8TSP - chains A and B; structure by electron microscopy, 3.90 A resolution.

== Chain A (and B) ==
Protein: ATP-binding transport protein MsbA
Source organism: Escherichia coli
Notes: EC 3.6.3.-; chain B of this document is another copy of the same molecule, construct and numbering; everything in this record applies to it too
Reference sequence: C3TGA2 (C3TGA2_ECOLX); residues 2-582 here = UniProt positions 2-582
Chain sequence (583 residues; each row starts with the number of its first residue; numbering starts at 0):
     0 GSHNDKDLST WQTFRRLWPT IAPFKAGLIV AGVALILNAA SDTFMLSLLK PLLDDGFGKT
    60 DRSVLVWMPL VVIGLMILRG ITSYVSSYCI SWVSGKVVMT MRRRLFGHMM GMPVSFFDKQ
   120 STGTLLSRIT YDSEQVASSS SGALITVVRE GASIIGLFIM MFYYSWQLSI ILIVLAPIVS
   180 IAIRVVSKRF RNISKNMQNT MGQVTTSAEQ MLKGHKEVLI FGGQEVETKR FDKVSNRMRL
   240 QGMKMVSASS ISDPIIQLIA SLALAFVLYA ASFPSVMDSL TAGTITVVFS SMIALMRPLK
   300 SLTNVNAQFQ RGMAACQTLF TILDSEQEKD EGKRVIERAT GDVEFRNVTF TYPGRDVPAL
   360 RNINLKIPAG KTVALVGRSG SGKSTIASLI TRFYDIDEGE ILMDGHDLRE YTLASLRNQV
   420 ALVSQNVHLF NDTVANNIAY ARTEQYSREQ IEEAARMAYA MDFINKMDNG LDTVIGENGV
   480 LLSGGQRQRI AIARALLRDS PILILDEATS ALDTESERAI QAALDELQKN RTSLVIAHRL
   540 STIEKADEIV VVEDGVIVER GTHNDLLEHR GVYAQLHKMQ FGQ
Not modelled in the structure: 0-6, 580-582
Construct notes: expression tag (0-1)

== How chain A and chain B interact ==
Pairs across the interface (161):
  Leu-51(A) with Leu-267(B), hydrophobic
  Leu-52(A) with Ala-281(B)
  Phe-56(A) with Ile-284(B), hydrophobic
  Lys-58(A) with Met-276(B)
  Thr-59(A) with Met-276(B)
  Asp-60(A) with Ala-270(B); Ser-271(B); Met-276(B)
  Leu-64(A) with Leu-267(B); Ala-270(B); Ser-271(B)
  Val-65(A) with Ser-271(B)
  Pro-68(A) with Ala-264(B)
  Ile-72(A) with Leu-261(B), hydrophobic; Ala-264(B), hydrophobic
  Met-75(A) with Gln-256(B); Leu-257(B), hydrophobic; Ser-260(B)
  Gly-79(A) with Pro-253(B)
  Tyr-83(A) with Ser-249(B)
  Ser-86(A) with Val-245(B); Ser-249(B), hydrogen bond
  Ser-90(A) with Met-242(B); Val-245(B)
  Trp-91(A) with Met-242(B)
  Gly-94(A) with Arg-238(B)
  Lys-95(A) with Arg-238(B)
  Met-98(A) with Ser-234(B)
  Arg-101(A) with Phe-230(B); Met-237(B)
  Arg-102(A) with Phe-230(B); Asp-231(B), salt bridge; Ser-234(B)
  Phe-105(A) with Met-210(B), hydrophobic; Glu-226(B); Phe-230(B), hydrophobic
  Met-109(A) with Leu-211(B), hydrophobic; His-214(B); Val-217(B), hydrophobic; Leu-218(B); Gln-223(B)
  Met-111(A) with His-214(B)
  Val-113(A) with His-214(B); Lys-215(B)
  Phe-116(A) with His-214(B); Lys-215(B)
  Thr-121(A) with Glu-208(B); Leu-211(B); Lys-212(B)
  Leu-124(A) with Leu-211(B), hydrophobic
  Leu-125(A) with Thr-204(B); Ala-207(B), hydrophobic; Glu-208(B); Leu-211(B)
  Ile-128(A) with Leu-211(B), hydrophobic
  Thr-129(A) with Met-237(B)
  Thr-204(A) with Leu-125(B)
  Thr-205(A) with Asn-477(B)
  Ser-206(A) with Asn-430(B)
  Ala-207(A) with Leu-125(B), hydrophobic
  Glu-208(A) with Thr-121(B), hydrogen bond; Leu-125(B)
  Gln-209(A) with His-427(B), hydrogen bond; Asn-430(B), hydrogen bond; Glu-476(B)
  Met-210(A) with Phe-105(B), hydrophobic
  Leu-211(A) with Met-109(B), hydrophobic; Phe-116(B), hydrophobic; Thr-121(B); Leu-124(B), hydrophobic; Leu-125(B)
  Lys-212(A) with Thr-121(B); His-427(B)
  Gly-213(A) with His-427(B)
  His-214(A) with Met-111(B); Val-113(B); Phe-116(B)
  Lys-215(A) with Val-113(B); Phe-116(B); Phe-392(B)
  Glu-216(A) with Leu-421(B); His-427(B); Phe-429(B)
  Val-217(A) with Met-109(B), hydrophobic; Tyr-439(B)
  Leu-218(A) with Met-109(B); Glu-327(B); Arg-416(B)
  Ile-219(A) with Phe-392(B), hydrophobic; Arg-416(B); Val-419(B); Leu-421(B), hydrophobic
  Phe-220(A) with Tyr-439(B), hydrophobic; Arg-493(B); Arg-497(B)
  Gly-221(A) with Ala-440(B); Arg-497(B)
  Gly-222(A) with Ala-440(B)
  Glu-226(A) with Phe-105(B); Phe-429(B); Tyr-439(B)
  Arg-229(A) with Asn-430(B); Asp-431(B), salt bridge
  Phe-230(A) with Arg-101(B); Phe-105(B), hydrophobic
  Asp-231(A) with Arg-102(B), salt bridge
  Ser-234(A) with Met-98(B); Arg-102(B)
  Met-237(A) with Arg-101(B); Thr-129(B)
  Arg-238(A) with Gly-94(B); Lys-95(B)
  Met-242(A) with Ser-90(B), hydrogen bond; Trp-91(B)
  Val-245(A) with Ser-86(B); Ser-90(B)
  Ser-249(A) with Tyr-83(B); Ser-86(B), hydrogen bond
  Pro-253(A) with Gly-79(B)
  Gln-256(A) with Met-75(B)
  Leu-257(A) with Ile-76(B), hydrophobic
  Ser-260(A) with Met-75(B), hydrogen bond
  Leu-261(A) with Ile-72(B), hydrophobic
  Ala-264(A) with Pro-68(B); Ile-72(B), hydrophobic
  Leu-267(A) with Phe-56(B), hydrophobic
  Ala-270(A) with Leu-64(B)
  Ser-271(A) with Asp-60(B); Leu-64(B)
  Met-276(A) with Lys-58(B); Thr-59(B); Asp-60(B)
  Leu-279(A) with Phe-56(B), hydrophobic
  Ala-281(A) with Leu-52(B)
  Ile-284(A) with Phe-56(B), hydrophobic
  Glu-327(A) with Leu-218(B)
  Phe-392(A) with Lys-215(B); Ile-219(B), hydrophobic
  Arg-416(A) with Leu-218(B); Ile-219(B)
  Asn-417(A) with Gly-221(B)
  Val-419(A) with Ile-219(B)
  Leu-421(A) with Glu-216(B); Ile-219(B), hydrophobic
  His-427(A) with Gln-209(B), hydrogen bond; Lys-212(B); Gly-213(B); Glu-216(B)
  Phe-429(A) with Glu-226(B)
  Asn-430(A) with Gln-209(B), hydrogen bond
  Asp-431(A) with Arg-229(B), salt bridge
  Tyr-439(A) with Val-217(B); Phe-220(B), hydrophobic; Glu-226(B)
  Ala-440(A) with Gly-221(B); Gly-222(B)
  Glu-476(A) with Gln-209(B)
  Asn-477(A) with Thr-205(B)
  Arg-493(A) with Phe-220(B)
  Arg-497(A) with Phe-220(B); Gly-221(B)
Other interface residues (no listed pair), chain A (101 interface residues in all): Val-71, Ile-76, Tyr-87, Pro-112, Asp-117, Gln-223, Thr-227, Asn-235, Gly-241, Ser-246, Leu-263, Thr-285
Other interface residues (no listed pair), chain B (102 interface residues in all): Leu-51, Val-65, Val-71, Tyr-87, Pro-112, Asp-117, Ile-128, Ser-206, Thr-227, Asn-235, Ser-246, Leu-263, Leu-279, Thr-280, Thr-285, Thr-390, Asn-417

== Summary ==
The interface between chain A and chain B involves 101 residues on one side and 102 on the other, with 9
hydrogen bonds and 4 salt bridges. Polar contacts include Arg-102(A)/Asp-231(B), Arg-229(A)/Asp-431(B) and
Ser-86(A)/Ser-249(B).
Both chains are ATP-binding transport protein MsbA (Escherichia coli). Entry 8TSP (Open, inward-facing MsbA
structure (OIF1)) was determined by electron microscopy (same publication as 8TSO, 8TSQ, 8TSR and 8TSS).
